Entry 5UIH (X-ray diffraction, 1.65 A resolution); this record covers chain A.

Chain A:
Name: Dihydrofolate reductase
Organism: Escherichia coli
Notes: EC 1.5.1.3
UniProtKB: P0ABQ4 (DYR_ECOLI); numbering as in UniProt (aligned over 1-159)
Sequence (169 residues; row label = number of the first residue in the row):
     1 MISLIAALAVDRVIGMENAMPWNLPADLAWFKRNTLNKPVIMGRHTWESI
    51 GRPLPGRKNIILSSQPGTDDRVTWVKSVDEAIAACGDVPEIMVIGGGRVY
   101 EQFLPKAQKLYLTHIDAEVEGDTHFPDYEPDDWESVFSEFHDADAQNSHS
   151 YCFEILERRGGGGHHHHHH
Unresolved in the structure: 160-169
Construct notes: expression tag (160-169)
Curated features (UniProtKB/Swiss-Prot):
  - binding site (substrate): I5, D27, R52, R57, T113
  - binding site (NADP(+)): A7, V13 to A19, H45, T46, S63, S64, K76, G95 to Q102
  - natural variant: L28 (L28R: In strain: B[RT500] isozyme 2), W30 (W30G: In strain: 1810), E154 (E154K: In strain: B[MB1428]; E154Q: In strain: 1810)
  - mutagenesis: M16 (M16F/S: Increases catalytic rate about 2-fold; M16N: Increases catalytic rate about 2-fold. Increases catalytic rate about 7-fold; when associated with L-20; Y-42; F-92; A-85 and S-152), M20 (M20I/V: Increases catalytic rate 2-fold; M20L: Increases catalytic rate 2.5-fold. Increases catalytic rate about 7-fold; when associated with N-16; Y-42; F-92; A-85 and S-152), M42 (M42V: Increases catalytic rate almost 2-fold; M42Y: Increases catalytic rate almost 2-fold. Increases catalytic rate about 7-fold; when associated with N-16; L-20; A-85; F-92 and S-152), C85 (C85A: Decreases catalytic rate by one third. Increases catalytic rate about 7-fold; when associated with N-16; L-20; Y-42; F-92 and S-152), M92 (M92F: No effect. Increases catalytic rate about 7-fold; when associated with N-16; L-20; Y-42; A-85 and S-152; M92L: No effect), C152 (C152S: Increases catalytic rate 1.5-fold. Increases catalytic rate about 7-fold; when associated with N-16; L-20; Y-42; A-85 and F-92)
Covalently attached groups: beta-mercaptoethanol (BME) linked to C152
Ligand contacts:
  - N-(2-phenylethyl)imidodicarbonimidic diamide (8CV): I5, A6, A7, M16, W22, D27, L28, W30, F31, I50, L54, I94, Y100, T113
  - NADP (NAP; NADP nicotinamide-adenine-dinucleotide phosphate): G43, R44, H45, T46, L62, S63, S64, Q65, K76, S77, V78, G95, G96, G97, R98, V99, Q102, T123
What the authors report for this chain:
  - binding site for N-(2-phenylethyl)imidodicarbonimidic diamide: I5, M16, D27, L28, F31, I50, I94, Y100
  - conformationally variable residues (loop rearrangement): M16

In short:
Ligands of chain A: N-(2-phenylethyl)imidodicarbonimidic diamide and NADP. From UniProt: 5 substrate-binding
residues, 21 NADP+-binding residues and 6 mutagenesis sites. From the paper: a binding site for
N-(2-phenylethyl)imidodicarbonimidic diamide at I5, M16 and D27 among others; conformational variability at
M16.
Chain A is Dihydrofolate reductase (Escherichia coli); the structure, structure of DHFR with bound phenformin
and NADP, was determined by X-ray diffraction (same publication as 5UII, 5UIO and 5UIP).
